Entry 5MLC (electron microscopy, 3.60 A resolution); this record covers chains A and S of the 32 polymer chains in the assembly.

Chain A:
Molecule: 23S ribosomal RNA, chloroplastic
Source organism: Spinacia oleracea
Sequence (2811 nucleotides; numbered 1 to 2811; the number before each row is that of its first residue):
     1 UUCAAACGAGGAAAGGCUUACGGUGGAUACCUAGGCACCCAGAGACGAGG
    51 AAGGGCGUAUUAAUCGACGAAAUGCUUCGGGGAGUUGAAAAUAAGCAGAG
   101 AUCCGGAGAUUCCCGAAUAGGUCAACCUUUCGAACUUCUGCUGAAUCCAU
   151 GGGCAGGCAAGAGACAACCUGGCGAACUGAAACAUCUUAGUAGCCAGAGG
   201 AAAAGAAAGCAAAAGCGAUUCCCGUAGUAGCGGCGAGCGAAAUGGGAGCA
   251 GCCUAAACCGUGAAAACGGGGUUGUGGGAGAGCAAUACAAGCGUCGUGCU
   301 GCUAGGCGAAUCAGUGGAGUGCGGAACCCUAGAUGGUGAAAGUCCAGUAG
   351 CCGAAAGCAUCACUAGCUUAUGCUCUGACCCGAGUAGCAUGGGGCACGUG
   401 GAAUCCCGUGUGAAUCAGCAAGGACCACCUUGCAAGGCUAAAUACUCCUG
   451 GGUGACCGAUAGCGAAGUAGUACCGUGAGGGAAGGGUGAAAAGAACCCCC
   501 AUCGGGGAGUGAAAUAGAACAUGAAACCGUAAGCUCUCAAGCAGUGGGAG
   551 GGGGACCAGACCCUGACCGCGUGCCUGUUGAAGAAUGAGCCGGCGACUCA
   601 UAGGCAGUGGCUUGGUUAAGGGAACCCACCGGAGCCGUAGCGAAAGCGAG
   651 UCUUCAUAGGGCAAUUGUCACUGCUUAUGGACCCGAACCUGGGUGAUCUA
   701 UCCAUGACCAGGAUGAAGCUUGGGUGAAACUAAGUGGAGGUCCGAACCGA
   751 CUGAUGUUGAAGAAUCAGCGGAUGAGUUGUGGUUAGGGGUGAAAUGCCAC
   801 UCGAACCCAGAGCUAGCUGGUUCUCCCCGAAAUGCGUUGAGGCGCAGCAG
   851 UUGACUGGACAUCUAGGGGUAAAGCACUGUUUCGGUGCGGGCCGCGAGAG
   901 CGGUACCAAAUCGAGGCAAACUCUGAAUACUAGAUAUGACCUCCAAAUAA
   951 CAGGGGUCAAGGUCGGCCAGUGAGACGAUGGGGGAUAAGCUUCAUCGUCG
  1001 AGAGGGAAACAGCCCGGAUCACCAGCUAAGGCCCCUAAAUGACCGCUCAG
  1051 UGAUAAAGGAGGUAGGGGUGCAGAGACAGCCAGGAGGUUUGCCUAGAAGC
  1101 AGCCACCCUUGAAAGAGUGCGUAAUAGCUCACUGAUCGAGCGCUCUUGCG
  1151 CCGAAGAUGAACGGGGCUAAGCGGUCUGCCGAAGCUGUGGGAUGUAAAAA
  1201 AACAUCGGUAGGGGAGCGUUCCGUGUUAGGGAGAAACGCGUGCGUGAGCC
  1251 GCGUUGGACGAAGCGGAAGCGAGAAUGUCGGCUUGAGUAACGCAAACAUU
  1301 GGUGAGAAUCCAAUGCCCCGAAAACCUAAGGGUUCCUCCGCAAGGUUCGU
  1351 CCACGGAGGGUGAGUCAGGGCCUAAGAUCAGGCCGAAAGGCGUAGUCGAU
  1401 GGACAACAGGUGAAUAUUCCUGUACUACCCCUUGUUGGUCCCGAGGGACG
  1451 GAGGAGGCUAGGUUAGCCGAAAGAUGGUUAUCGGUUCAAGGACGCAAGGU
  1501 GACCCUGUUUUUCAGGGUAAGAAGGGGUAGAGAAAAUGCCUCGAGCCAAU
  1551 GUUCGAGUACCAGGCGCUACGGCGCUGAAGUAACCGAUGCCAUACUCCCA
  1601 GGAAAAGCUCGAACGACCUUCAACAAAAGGGUACCUGUACCCGAAACCGA
  1651 CACAGGUAGGUAGGUAGAGAAUACCUAGGGGCGCGAGACAACUCUCUCUA
  1701 AGGAACUCGGCAAAAUAGCCCCGUAACUUCGGGAGAAGGGGUGCCCCCUC
  1751 ACAAAGGGGGUCGAAGUGACCAGGCCCGGGCGACUGUUUACCAAAAACAC
  1801 AGGUCUCCGCAAAGUCGUAAGACCAUGUAUGGGGGCUGACGCCUGCCCAG
  1851 UGCCGGAAGGUCAAGGAAGUUGGUGACCUGAUGACAGGGGAGCCGGCGAC
  1901 CGAAGCCCCGGUGAACGGCGGCCGUAACUAUAACGGUCCUAAGGUAGCGA
  1951 AAUUCCUUGUCGGGUAAGUUCCGACCCGCACGAAAGGCGUAACGAUCUGG
  2001 GCACUGUCUCGGAGAGAGGCUCGGUGAAAUAGACAUGUCUGUGAAGAUGC
  2051 GGACUACCUGCACCUGGACAGAAAGACCCUAUGAAGCUUUACUGUUCCCU
  2101 GGGAUUGGCUUUGGGCUUUUCCUGCGCAGCUUAGGUGGAAGGCGAAGAAG
  2151 GCCCCCUUCCGGGGGGGCCCGAGCCAUCAGUGAGAUACCACUCUGGAAGA
  2201 GCUAGAAUUCUAACCUUGUGUCAGGACCUACGGGCCAAGGGACAUUCUCA
  2251 GGUAGACAGUUUCUAUGGGGCGUAGGCCUCCCAAAAGGUAACGGAGGCGU
  2301 GCAAAGGUUUCCUCGGGCCGGACGGAGAUUGGCCCUCGAGUGCAAAGGCA
  2351 GAAGGGAGCUUGACUGCAAGACCCACCCGUCGAGCAGGGACGAAAGUCGG
  2401 CCUUAGUGAUCCGACGGUGCCGAGUGGAAGGGCCGUCGCUCAACGGAUAA
  2451 AAGUUACUCUAGGGAUAACAGGCUGAUCUUCCCCAAGAGUUCACAUCGAC
  2501 GGGAAGGUUUGGCACCUCGAUGUCGGCUCUUCGCCACCUGGGGCUGUAGU
  2551 AUGUUCCAAGGGUUGGGCUGUUCGCCCAUUAAAGCGGUACGUGAGCUGGG
  2601 UUCAGAACGUCGUGAGACAGUUCGGUCCAUAUCCGGUGUGGGCGUUAGAG
  2651 CAUUGAGAGGACCUUUCCCUAGUACGAGAGGACCGGGAAGGACGCACCUC
  2701 UGGUGUACCAGUUAUCGUGCCCACGGUAAACGCUGGGUAGCCAAGUGCGG
  2751 AGCGGAUAACUGCUGAAAGCAUCUAAGUAGUAAGCCCACCCCAAGAUGAG
  2801 UGCUCUCCUAU
Unresolved in the structure: 283-297, 363-372, 943-951, 1502-1521, 1926-1932

Chain S:
Molecule: 50S ribosomal protein L20, chloroplastic
Source organism: Spinacia oleracea
UniProtKB: P28803 (RK20_SPIOL); numbering as in UniProt (aligned over 1-128)
Amino-acid sequence (128 residues; row label = number of the first residue in the row):
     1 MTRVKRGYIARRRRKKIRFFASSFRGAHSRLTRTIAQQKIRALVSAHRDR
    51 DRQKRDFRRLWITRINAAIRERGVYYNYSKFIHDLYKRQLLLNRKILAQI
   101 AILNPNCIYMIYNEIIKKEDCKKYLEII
Unresolved in the structure: 1, 118-128

Interface between chain A and chain S:
Pairs across the interface (150; chain A residue first):
  G16(A) with Arg25(S), hydrogen bond to the sugar
  C17(A) with Ser23(S), sugar contact; Phe24(S), sugar contact; Arg25(S), sugar contact; Gly26(S), hydrogen bond to the phosphate; Arg30(S), salt bridge to the phosphate
  U18(A) with Ser22(S), hydrogen bond to the phosphate; Ser23(S), phosphate contact
  U19(A) with Ser22(S), phosphate contact
  A27(A) with Arg11(S), base contact
  U28(A) with Lys5(S), salt bridge to the phosphate; Gly7(S), sugar contact; Arg11(S), hydrogen bond to the sugar
  A29(A) with Lys5(S), salt bridge to the phosphate
  A455(A) with Thr2(S), hydrogen bond to the phosphate
  C456(A) with Thr2(S), hydrogen bond to the phosphate
  C457(A) with Thr2(S), phosphate contact; Arg3(S), hydrogen bond to the phosphate
  G458(A) with Arg3(S), salt bridge to the phosphate
  A459(A) with Lys5(S), salt bridge to the phosphate
  A461(A) with Arg3(S), hydrogen bond to the sugar
  A524(A) with Arg11(S), sugar contact
  A525(A) with Arg18(S), hydrogen bond to the phosphate
  A526(A) with Arg18(S), salt bridge to the phosphate; Arg30(S), sugar contact
  C527(A) with Arg30(S), phosphate contact; Leu31(S), phosphate contact
  C542(A) with Arg41(S), hydrogen bond to the sugar
  A543(A) with Arg25(S), sugar contact; His28(S), hydrogen bond to the base; Gln38(S), hydrogen bond to the phosphate; Arg41(S), salt bridge to the phosphate
  G544(A) with Phe24(S), phosphate contact; Arg25(S), hydrogen bond to the phosphate; His28(S), phosphate contact; Ala42(S), sugar contact; Ser45(S), hydrogen bond to the base
  U545(A) with Phe24(S), phosphate contact; Ala42(S), sugar contact; Ser45(S), hydrogen bond to the sugar; Ala46(S), hydrogen bond to the sugar; Asp49(S), hydrogen bond to the sugar
  G546(A) with Asp49(S), sugar contact; Gln53(S), hydrogen bond to the sugar
  G547(A) with Gln53(S), phosphate contact; Phe57(S), sugar contact
  U564(A) with Ser23(S), phosphate contact
  G569(A) with Asp49(S), hydrogen bond to the base; Asp56(S), hydrogen bond to the sugar
  C570(A) with Asp49(S), base contact; Arg52(S), hydrogen bond to the sugar
  G571(A) with Arg41(S), hydrogen bond to the sugar; Arg48(S), hydrogen bond to the sugar
  G573(A) with Gln37(S), hydrogen bond to the base; Arg41(S), salt bridge to the phosphate
  C574(A) with Gln37(S), sugar contact
  A588(A) with Arg33(S), hydrogen bond to the base
  C590(A) with Leu31(S), phosphate contact; Arg33(S), salt bridge to the phosphate
  C591(A) with Leu31(S), phosphate contact; Thr32(S), hydrogen bond to the phosphate; Arg33(S), hydrogen bond to the phosphate
  G592(A) with Arg14(S), salt bridge to the phosphate; Thr32(S), hydrogen bond to the phosphate
  G593(A) with Gly7(S), phosphate contact; Ala10(S), phosphate contact; Arg14(S), salt bridge to the phosphate
  C594(A) with Lys5(S), phosphate contact; Arg6(S), salt bridge to the phosphate
  G595(A) with Arg6(S), hydrogen bond to the base
  G1004(A) with Arg55(S), sugar contact
  G1005(A) with Arg52(S), salt bridge to the phosphate
  A1021(A) with Arg50(S), salt bridge to the phosphate
  C1022(A) with Lys54(S), salt bridge to the phosphate
  C1023(A) with Gln53(S), phosphate contact; Lys54(S), salt bridge to the phosphate; Phe57(S), sugar contact; Trp61(S), phosphate contact; Lys95(S), hydrogen bond to the sugar
  A1024(A) with Asn93(S), hydrogen bond to the phosphate; Lys95(S), salt bridge to the phosphate
  G1025(A) with Arg58(S), salt bridge to the phosphate; Tyr86(S), hydrogen bond to the phosphate; Asn93(S), phosphate contact; Arg94(S), salt bridge to the phosphate
  C1026(A) with Arg58(S), salt bridge to the phosphate; Tyr86(S), hydrogen bond to the phosphate; Arg94(S), salt bridge to the phosphate
  U1036(A) with Arg59(S), sugar contact
  A1037(A) with Arg59(S), hydrogen bond to the sugar; Ile62(S), sugar contact; Thr63(S), sugar contact
  A1038(A) with Ile62(S), sugar contact; Thr63(S), phosphate contact; Asn66(S), hydrogen bond to the phosphate; Ser79(S), phosphate contact
  A1039(A) with Asn66(S), hydrogen bond to the phosphate; Arg70(S), salt bridge to the phosphate; Asn77(S), hydrogen bond to the phosphate; Tyr78(S), hydrogen bond to the phosphate; Ser79(S), hydrogen bond to the phosphate
  U1040(A) with Arg70(S), salt bridge to the phosphate; Asn77(S), hydrogen bond to the phosphate
  G1041(A) with Tyr75(S), phosphate contact
  G1178(A) with Ser79(S), hydrogen bond to the sugar; Lys80(S), sugar contact; His83(S), phosphate contact
  C1179(A) with Tyr78(S), phosphate contact; Ser79(S), sugar contact; Ile82(S), sugar contact; His83(S), phosphate contact
  C1180(A) with Arg58(S), salt bridge to the phosphate; Ile62(S), phosphate contact; Tyr78(S), hydrogen bond to the phosphate; Arg94(S), salt bridge to the phosphate
  G1181(A) with Arg58(S), salt bridge to the phosphate; Ile62(S), phosphate contact
  A1182(A) with Arg55(S), salt bridge to the phosphate
  A1183(A) with Asp51(S), phosphate contact; Arg55(S), salt bridge to the phosphate
  G1218(A) with Arg12(S), hydrogen bond to the sugar
  U1219(A) with Val4(S), sugar contact; Lys5(S), sugar contact; Ile9(S), sugar contact
  U1220(A) with Thr2(S), base contact; Arg3(S), sugar contact
  C1237(A) with Tyr8(S), phosphate contact; Arg11(S), salt bridge to the phosphate
  G1238(A) with Arg11(S), salt bridge to the phosphate; Lys15(S), salt bridge to the phosphate
  C1239(A) with Lys15(S), phosphate contact
  G1240(A) with Phe19(S), phosphate contact
  A1247(A) with Lys16(S), salt bridge to the phosphate
  G1248(A) with Arg12(S), salt bridge to the phosphate
  G1269(A) with Thr2(S), hydrogen bond to the phosphate; Arg3(S), hydrogen bond to the base; Val4(S), hydrogen bond to the sugar
  C1270(A) with Val4(S), sugar contact
  G1271(A) with Ile9(S), sugar contact
  A1272(A) with Arg6(S), salt bridge to the phosphate; Arg13(S), salt bridge to the phosphate
  G1273(A) with Arg13(S), salt bridge to the phosphate; Arg14(S), salt bridge to the phosphate; Arg33(S), hydrogen bond to the sugar; Gln37(S), base contact
  G2032(A) with Gln37(S), base contact
  A2033(A) with Ala27(S), phosphate contact; His28(S), sugar contact
  C2034(A) with Ala27(S), phosphate contact
  A2035(A) with Arg25(S), hydrogen bond to the base
Other interface residues (no listed pair), chain A (79 interface residues in all): C1221, A1236, U1241, A1268, A1274
Other interface residues (no listed pair), chain S (66 interface residues in all): Ser29, Thr34, Ala36, His47

In short:
The interface between chain A and chain S involves 79 residues on one side and 66 on the other, with 48
hydrogen bonds and 37 salt bridges. Polar pairs include A543(A)-His28(S), G544(A)-Ser45(S) and
G569(A)-Asp49(S).
Chain A is 23S ribosomal RNA, chloroplastic and chain S is 50S ribosomal protein L20, chloroplastic, both from
Spinacia oleracea; the structure, Cryo-EM structure of the spinach chloroplast ribosome reveals the location
of plastid-specific ribosomal proteins and extensions, was determined by electron microscopy.
